Entry 1F1X (X-ray diffraction, 1.60 A resolution); this record covers chains A and B of the 4 polymer chains in the assembly.

[Chain A (and B)]
Molecule: Homoprotocatechuate 2,3-dioxygenase
From: Brevibacterium fuscum
Notes: EC 1.13.11.15; chain B of this document is another copy of the same molecule, construct and numbering; everything in this record applies to it too
UniProt: Q45135 (Q45135_9MICO); numbering as in UniProt (aligned over 1-322)
Sequence (322 residues; row label = number of the first residue in the row):
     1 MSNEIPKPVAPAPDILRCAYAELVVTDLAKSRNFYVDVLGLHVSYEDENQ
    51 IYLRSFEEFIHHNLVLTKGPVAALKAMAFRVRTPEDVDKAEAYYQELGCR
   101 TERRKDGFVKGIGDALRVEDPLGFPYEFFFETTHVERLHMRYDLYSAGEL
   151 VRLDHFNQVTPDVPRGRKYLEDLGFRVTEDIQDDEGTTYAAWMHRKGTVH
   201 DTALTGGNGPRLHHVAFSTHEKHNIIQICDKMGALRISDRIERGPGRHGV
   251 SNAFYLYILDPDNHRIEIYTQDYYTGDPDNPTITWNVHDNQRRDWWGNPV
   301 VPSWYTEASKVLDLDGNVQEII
Disordered / not traced: 1-3
Metal / ion sites: hydrated fe Fe: His155, His214, Glu267
Ligand contacts: hydrated fe (FEL): His155, Asn157, Trp192, His200, Ala203, His214, Ala216, His248, Ser251, Tyr257, Glu267, Trp304
What the authors report for this chain:
  - hydrated fe coordination: His155, His214, Glu267
  - contacts within the chain: His248-Arg293 (hydrogen bond), His248-Tyr257 (hydrogen bond), Arg243-Asp294 (hydrogen bond)
  - conformationally variable residues (order/disorder transition): Arg293
  - catalytic residues: His200 (proposed by the authors, not directly observed)
  - mutagenesis - H200F: decreased catalytic activity (citing earlier work)

[Chain A / chain B interface]
Contacting residue pairs (65; chain A residue first):
  Leu16(A) with Asp277(B); Pro278(B)
  Arg17(A) with Tyr274(B); Asp277(B), salt bridge
  Glu57(A) with Asp272(B); Tyr273(B)
  Phe59(A) with Asp277(B); Asp279(B); Pro281(B)
  Arg80(A) with Asp277(B), salt bridge; Asp279(B), salt bridge
  Arg82(A) with Arg176(B); Pro278(B)
  His134(A) with Asp279(B), salt bridge
  Arg137(A) with Tyr273(B); Tyr274(B), hydrogen bond (side chain-backbone); Asn280(B), hydrogen bond
  His139(A) with Asn252(B), hydrogen bond (backbone-side chain); Tyr273(B); Ile283(B)
  Met140(A) with His248(B); Gly249(B); Asn252(B); Trp295(B), hydrophobic
  Tyr142(A) with Arg247(B); Asn252(B), hydrogen bond; Gln271(B), hydrogen bond; Trp295(B)
  Arg152(A) with Asp272(B), hydrogen bond (side chain-backbone); Tyr273(B); Tyr274(B)
  His220(A) with Gln271(B)
  Glu221(A) with Glu221(B); Lys222(B), salt bridge
  Lys222(A) with Glu221(B), salt bridge
  Arg247(A) with Tyr142(B)
  Gly249(A) with Met140(B)
  Asn252(A) with His139(B), hydrogen bond (side chain-backbone); Met140(B); Tyr142(B), hydrogen bond
  Gln271(A) with Tyr142(B), hydrogen bond; His220(B)
  Asp272(A) with Glu57(B); Arg152(B), hydrogen bond (backbone-side chain)
  Tyr273(A) with Glu57(B); Arg137(B); His139(B); Arg152(B)
  Tyr274(A) with Arg17(B); Arg137(B), hydrogen bond (backbone-side chain); Arg152(B)
  Asp277(A) with Leu16(B); Arg17(B), salt bridge; Phe59(B); Arg80(B), salt bridge
  Pro278(A) with Leu16(B); Arg82(B)
  Asp279(A) with Phe59(B); Arg80(B), salt bridge; His134(B), salt bridge
  Asn280(A) with Arg137(B), hydrogen bond
  Pro281(A) with Phe59(B)
  Ile283(A) with His139(B)
  Trp295(A) with Met140(B), hydrophobic; Tyr142(B)
Other interface residues (no listed pair), chain A (36 interface residues in all): Ile60, Phe130, Arg176, Lys196, His248, Gly276, Trp285
Other interface residues (no listed pair), chain B (36 interface residues in all): Ile60, Phe130, Lys196, Gly276, Trp285

[In short]
The chain A/chain B interface involves 36 residues from each chain; the contacts include 12 hydrogen bonds and
10 salt bridges. Polar pairs include Arg17(A)-Asp277(B), Arg80(A)-Asp277(B) and Arg80(A)-Asp279(B). Ligands of
chain A: hydrated fe. The paper reports the catalytic residue His200(A); H200F of chain A reduces catalytic
activity.
Chain A and chain B are both Homoprotocatechuate 2,3-dioxygenase (Brevibacterium fuscum); the structure,
Crystal structure of homoprotocatechuate 2,3-dioxygenase from brevibacterium fuscum, was determined by X-ray
diffraction together with 1Q0C, 1Q0O, 1F1R, 1F1U and 1F1V from the same study.
